Entry 8SS6 (electron microscopy, 3.01 A resolution); this record covers chains B and D of the 6 polymer chains in the assembly.

Chain B (and D):
Protein: Glutamate receptor 2, Voltage-dependent calcium channel gamma-5 subunit chimera
From: Rattus norvegicus
Notes: chain D of this document is another copy of the same molecule, construct and numbering; everything in this record applies to it too
Reference sequence: chimeric construct of P19491, Q8VHW8: residues 10-826 from P19491 (GRIA2_RAT), isoform P19491-2 positions 25-841 (UniProt number = residue number + 15); residues 832-1035 from Q8VHW8 positions 4-207 (UniProt number = residue number - 828)
Chain sequence (1026 residues; numbered 10 to 1035; the number before each row is that of its first residue):
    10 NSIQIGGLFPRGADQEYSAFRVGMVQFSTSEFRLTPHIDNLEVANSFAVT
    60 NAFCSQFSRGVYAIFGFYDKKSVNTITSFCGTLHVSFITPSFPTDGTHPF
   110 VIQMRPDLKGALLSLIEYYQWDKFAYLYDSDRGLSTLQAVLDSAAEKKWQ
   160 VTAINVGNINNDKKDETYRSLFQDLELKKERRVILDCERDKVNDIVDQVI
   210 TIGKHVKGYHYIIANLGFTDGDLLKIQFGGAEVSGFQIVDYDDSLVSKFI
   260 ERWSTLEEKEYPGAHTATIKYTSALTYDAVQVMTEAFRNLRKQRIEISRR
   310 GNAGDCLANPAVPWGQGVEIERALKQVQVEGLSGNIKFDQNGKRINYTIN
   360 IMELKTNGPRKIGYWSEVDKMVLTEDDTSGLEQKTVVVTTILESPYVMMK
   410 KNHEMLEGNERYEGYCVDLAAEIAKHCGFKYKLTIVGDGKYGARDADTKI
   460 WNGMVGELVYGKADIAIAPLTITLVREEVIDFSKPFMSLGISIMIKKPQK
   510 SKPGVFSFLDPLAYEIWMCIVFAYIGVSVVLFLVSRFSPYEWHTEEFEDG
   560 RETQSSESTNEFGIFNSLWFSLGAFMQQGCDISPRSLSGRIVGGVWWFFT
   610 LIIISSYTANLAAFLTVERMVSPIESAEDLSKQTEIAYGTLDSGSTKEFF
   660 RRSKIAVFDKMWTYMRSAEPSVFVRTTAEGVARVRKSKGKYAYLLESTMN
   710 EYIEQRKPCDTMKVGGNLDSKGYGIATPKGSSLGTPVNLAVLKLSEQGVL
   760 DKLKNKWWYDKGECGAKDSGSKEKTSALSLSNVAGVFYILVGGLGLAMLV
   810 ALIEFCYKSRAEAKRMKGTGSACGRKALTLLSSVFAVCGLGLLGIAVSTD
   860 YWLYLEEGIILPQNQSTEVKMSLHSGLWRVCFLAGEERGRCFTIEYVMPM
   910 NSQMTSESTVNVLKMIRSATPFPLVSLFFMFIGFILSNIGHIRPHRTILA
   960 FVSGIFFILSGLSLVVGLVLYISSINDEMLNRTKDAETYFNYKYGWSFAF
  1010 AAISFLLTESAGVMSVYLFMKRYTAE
Not modelled in the structure: 550-568, 776-781, 818-1035
Disulfide bonds: Cys63-Cys315, Cys718-Cys773
Differences from the reference sequence: conflict Glu241 (Asn256 in P19491), Leu382 (Val397 in P19491), Glu384 (Gly405 in P19491), Asp385 (Asn406 in P19491), Gln392 (Asn413 in P19491), Ser754 (Asn775 in P19491), Val758 (Leu779 in P19491); linker (827-831)
Ligand contacts:
  - 6ZP (2-(6'-oxo-1'-phenyl[1',6'-dihydro[2,3'-bipyridine]]-5'-yl)benzonitrile), molecule 1: Lys509, Ser510, Lys511, Pro512, Ser516, Phe517, Asp519, Pro520, Tyr616, Asn619, Leu620, Phe623, Leu624, Leu787, Asn791
  - 6ZP, molecule 2: Thr784, Ser785, Ala786
  - spermidine (SPD): Gln586, Gln587, Gly588, Cys589
  - ZK1 ({[7-morpholin-4-yl-2,3-dioxo-6-(trifluoromethyl)-3,4-dihydroquinoxalin-1(2H)-yl]methyl}phosphonic acid): Glu402, Tyr405, Tyr450, Pro478, Leu479, Thr480, Arg485, Gly653, Ser654, Thr686, Glu705, Thr707, Met708, Tyr732

Interface between chain B and chain D:
Contacting residue pairs - 17 pairs, chain B then chain D:
  Arg178(B) with Phe237(D)
  Ile209(B) with Ile209(D), hydrophobic; His214(D), hydrogen bond (backbone-side chain)
  Thr210(B) with His214(D); Phe237(D); Gly238(D)
  Ile211(B) with Gly238(D)
  Gly212(B) with His214(D); Val215(D)
  His214(B) with Ile209(D), hydrogen bond (side chain-backbone); Thr210(D); Gly212(D)
  Val215(B) with Gly212(D); Val215(D), hydrophobic
  Phe237(B) with Arg178(D); Thr210(D)
  Gly238(B) with Ile211(D)
Also at the interface, not in a pair above, chain B (10 interface residues in all): Lys234
Also at the interface, not in a pair above, chain D (10 interface residues in all): Lys234

In short:
Chain B and chain D each contribute 10 residues to their interface, with 2 hydrogen bonds. Its one
hydrogen-bonded contact is Ile209(B)-His214(D). Ligands of chain B: compound 6ZP, compound ZK1 and spermidine.
Chain B and chain D are both Glutamate receptor 2, Voltage-dependent calcium channel gamma-5 subunit chimera
(Rattus norvegicus); the structure, Structure of AMPA receptor GluA2 complex with auxiliary subunits TARP
gamma-5 and cornichon-2 bound to competitive ..., was determined by electron microscopy (same publication as
8SS2, 8SS3, 8SS4, 8SS7, 8SSA and 8SSB).
